Entry 8XYD (electron microscopy, 2.90 A resolution); this record covers chains B and C of the 5 polymer chains in the assembly.

Chain B:
Name: Guanine nucleotide-binding protein G(I)/G(S)/G(T) subunit beta-1
Source organism: Homo sapiens
UniProt: P62873 (GBB1_HUMAN); residue numbers follow UniProt; this construct covers 2-340
Sequence (344 residues; row label = number of the first residue in the row; numbers below 1 keep their minus sign (Gly-3 is residue -3)):
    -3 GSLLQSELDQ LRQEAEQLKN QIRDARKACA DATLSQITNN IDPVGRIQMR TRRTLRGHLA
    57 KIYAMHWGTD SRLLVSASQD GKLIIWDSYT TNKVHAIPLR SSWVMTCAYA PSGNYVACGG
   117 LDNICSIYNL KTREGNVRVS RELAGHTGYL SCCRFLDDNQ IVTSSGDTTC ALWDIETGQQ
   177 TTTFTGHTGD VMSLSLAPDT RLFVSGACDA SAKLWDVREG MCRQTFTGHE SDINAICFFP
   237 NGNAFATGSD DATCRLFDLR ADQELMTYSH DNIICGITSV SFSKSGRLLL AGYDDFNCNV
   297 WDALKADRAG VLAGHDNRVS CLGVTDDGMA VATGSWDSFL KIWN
Not modelled in the structure: -3 to 4
Construct notes: expression tag (-3 to 1)
UniProt features mapped onto this chain:
  - modified residue: Ser2 (N-acetylserine), His266 (Phosphohistidine)

Chain C:
Name: Guanine nucleotide-binding protein G(I)/G(S)/G(O) subunit gamma-2
Source organism: Homo sapiens
UniProt: P59768 (GBG2_HUMAN); residue numbers follow UniProt; this construct covers 1-68
Sequence (68 residues; numbered 1 to 68; the number before each row is that of its first residue):
     1 MASNNTASIA QARKLVEQLK MEANIDRIKV SKAAADLMAY CEAHAKEDPL LTPVPASENP
    61 FREKKFFC
Not modelled in the structure: 1-8, 63-68
UniProt features mapped onto this chain:
  - modified residue: Ala2 (N-acetylalanine), Cys68 (Cysteine methyl ester)
  - lipidation: Cys68 (S-geranylgeranyl cysteine)

Chain B / chain C interface:
Pairs across the interface (73):
  Leu7(B) - Ala12(C)  hydrophobic
  Leu7(B) - Val16(C)
  Ala11(B) - Leu15(C)  hydrophobic
  Ala11(B) - Val16(C)
  Ala11(B) - Leu19(C)
  Leu14(B) - Val16(C)
  Leu14(B) - Leu19(C)  hydrophobic
  Leu14(B) - Lys20(C)
  Gln17(B) - Ala23(C)
  Ile18(B) - Ala23(C)  hydrophobic
  Ala21(B) - Arg27(C)
  Arg22(B) - Glu22(C)  salt bridge
  Arg22(B) - Arg27(C)
  Cys25(B) - Ile28(C)  hydrogen bond (side chain-backbone)
  Cys25(B) - Lys29(C)
  Cys25(B) - Val30(C)  hydrogen bond (backbone-backbone)
  Asp27(B) - Lys29(C)  salt bridge
  Asp27(B) - Val30(C)
  Asp27(B) - Ser31(C)
  Ala28(B) - Val30(C)
  Ala28(B) - Ser31(C)
  Leu30(B) - Ala34(C)  hydrophobic
  Ile37(B) - Met38(C)  hydrophobic
  Ile43(B) - Leu51(C)
  Met45(B) - Leu50(C)  hydrophobic
  Arg48(B) - Phe61(C)
  Arg49(B) - Phe61(C)
  Arg49(B) - Arg62(C)
  Ser84(B) - Phe61(C)
  Tyr85(B) - Pro60(C)
  Tyr85(B) - Phe61(C)  hydrophobic
  Met217(B) - Met21(C)  hydrophobic
  Cys218(B) - Gln18(C)  hydrogen bond (backbone-side chain)
  Arg219(B) - Glu22(C)
  Arg219(B) - Ile25(C)
  Gln220(B) - Ile25(C)
  Thr221(B) - Glu22(C)  hydrogen bond (backbone-side chain)
  Phe235(B) - Tyr40(C)  hydrophobic
  Pro236(B) - Tyr40(C)
  Asn237(B) - Tyr40(C)
  Asp254(B) - Ala33(C)
  Arg256(B) - Ile28(C)
  Arg256(B) - Lys32(C)
  Arg256(B) - Ala33(C)
  Arg256(B) - Asp36(C)  salt bridge
  Ala257(B) - Arg27(C)
  Asp258(B) - Arg27(C)  salt bridge
  Gln259(B) - Val30(C)
  Leu261(B) - Leu37(C)  hydrophobic
  Ser279(B) - Asp48(C)  hydrogen bond
  Lys280(B) - Glu47(C)  salt bridge
  Ser281(B) - Tyr40(C)
  Ser281(B) - Cys41(C)
  Ser281(B) - His44(C)  hydrogen bond (side chain-backbone)
  Ser281(B) - Ala45(C)
  Ser281(B) - Asp48(C)
  Arg283(B) - Leu51(C)
  Leu284(B) - Leu50(C)  hydrophobic
  Leu284(B) - Leu51(C)
  Leu300(B) - Cys41(C)  hydrophobic
  Asp323(B) - Pro49(C)
  Gly324(B) - Pro49(C)
  Gly324(B) - Leu50(C)
  Met325(B) - Pro49(C)  hydrophobic
  Met325(B) - Leu50(C)
  Met325(B) - Asn59(C)
  Met325(B) - Pro60(C)  hydrophobic
  Met325(B) - Phe61(C)  hydrophobic
  Ala326(B) - Phe61(C)  hydrophobic
  Val327(B) - Leu50(C)  hydrophobic
  Ile338(B) - Phe61(C)  hydrophobic
  Asn340(B) - Asn59(C)  hydrogen bond
  Asn340(B) - Phe61(C)
Other interface residues (no listed pair), chain B (52 interface residues in all): Glu10, Lys15, Ala26, Ile33, Val40, Leu252, Gly282
Other interface residues (no listed pair), chain C (37 interface residues in all): Ile9, Arg13, Val54

In short:
52 residues of chain B face 37 of chain C across their interface, with 7 hydrogen bonds and 5 salt bridges.
Polar contacts include Arg22(B)-Glu22(C), Asp27(B)-Lys29(C) and Arg256(B)-Asp36(C).
Here chain B is Guanine nucleotide-binding protein G(I)/G(S)/G(T) subunit beta-1 and chain C is Guanine
nucleotide-binding protein G(I)/G(S)/G(O) subunit gamma-2, both from Homo sapiens. Entry 8XYD (Structure of
Platelet-activating factor receptor-G protein complex bound to platelet-activating factor) was determined by
electron microscopy.
